PDB entry 9CM3 | electron microscopy, 3.06 A resolution | chains A and B of the 5 polymer chains in the assembly

== Chain A ==
Protein: Guanine nucleotide-binding protein G(q) subunit alpha
Organism: Homo sapiens
Amino-acid sequence (246 residues; row label = number of the first residue in the row):
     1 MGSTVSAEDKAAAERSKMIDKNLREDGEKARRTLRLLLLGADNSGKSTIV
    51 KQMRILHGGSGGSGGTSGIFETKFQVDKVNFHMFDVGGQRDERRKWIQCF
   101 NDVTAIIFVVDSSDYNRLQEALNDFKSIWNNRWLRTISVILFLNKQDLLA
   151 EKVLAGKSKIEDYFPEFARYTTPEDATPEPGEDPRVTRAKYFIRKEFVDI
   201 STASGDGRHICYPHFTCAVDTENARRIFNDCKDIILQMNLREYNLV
Unresolved in the structure: 1-4, 52-67

== Chain B ==
Protein: Guanine nucleotide-binding protein G(I)/G(S)/G(T) subunit beta-1
Organism: Homo sapiens
Reference sequence: P62873 (GBB1_HUMAN); numbering as in UniProt (aligned over 2-340)
Amino-acid sequence (376 residues; each row starts with the number of its first residue; numbers below 1 keep their minus sign (Met-9 is residue -9)):
    -9 MHHHHHHGSSGSELDQLRQEAEQLKNQIRDARKACADATLSQITNNIDPV
    41 GRIQMRTRRTLRGHLAKIYAMHWGTDSRLLVSASQDGKLIIWDSYTTNKV
    91 HAIPLRSSWVMTCAYAPSGNYVACGGLDNICSIYNLKTREGNVRVSRELA
   141 GHTGYLSCCRFLDDNQIVTSSGDTTCALWDIETGQQTTTFTGHTGDVMSL
   191 SLAPDTRLFVSGACDASAKLWDVREGMCRQTFTGHESDINAICFFPNGNA
   241 FATGSDDATCRLFDLRADQELMTYSHDNIICGITSVSFSKSGRLLLAGYD
   291 DFNCNVWDALKADRAGVLAGHDNRVSCLGVTDDGMAVATGSWDSFLKIWN
   341 GSSGGGGSGGGGSSGVSGWRLFKKIS
Unresolved in the structure: -9 to 2, 344-366
Differences from the reference sequence: initiating methionine (-9); expression tag (-8 to 1, 341-366)
Swiss-Prot annotation at these positions:
  - modified residue: Ser2 (N-acetylserine), His266 (Phosphohistidine)

== Chain A / chain B interface ==
Pairs across the interface - 47 pairs, chain A then chain B:
  Ala13(A) - Asn88(B)
  Arg15(A) - Val90(B)  hydrogen bond (side chain-backbone)
  Arg15(A) - His91(B)
  Ser16(A) - Asn88(B)  hydrogen bond
  Ser16(A) - Lys89(B)
  Ile19(A) - Lys89(B)
  Ile19(A) - Ala92(B)  hydrophobic
  Asp20(A) - Lys89(B)  salt bridge
  Leu23(A) - Gly53(B)
  Leu23(A) - Leu55(B)
  Leu23(A) - Lys78(B)
  Leu23(A) - Ile80(B)  hydrophobic
  Leu23(A) - Ala92(B)  hydrophobic
  Asp26(A) - Lys78(B)  salt bridge
  Gly27(A) - Leu55(B)
  Arg35(A) - Trp99(B)
  Gly68(A) - Leu117(B)
  Gly68(A) - Asn119(B)
  Ile69(A) - Trp99(B)
  Ile69(A) - Leu117(B)  hydrophobic
  Phe84(A) - Trp99(B)  hydrophobic
  Val86(A) - Leu117(B)  hydrophobic
  Gln89(A) - Leu117(B)  hydrogen bond (side chain-backbone)
  Gln89(A) - Asn119(B)  hydrogen bond
  Gln89(A) - Tyr145(B)
  Lys95(A) - Tyr145(B)
  Lys95(A) - Met188(B)
  Lys95(A) - Cys204(B)
  Lys95(A) - Asp228(B)
  Lys95(A) - Asn230(B)  hydrogen bond
  Lys95(A) - Asp246(B)  salt bridge
  Trp96(A) - Leu117(B)  hydrophobic
  Trp96(A) - Tyr145(B)
  Gln98(A) - Tyr59(B)
  Gln98(A) - Arg314(B)
  Gln98(A) - Trp332(B)
  Cys99(A) - Lys57(B)  hydrogen bond (backbone-side chain)
  Cys99(A) - Tyr59(B)
  Cys99(A) - Gln75(B)
  Cys99(A) - Met101(B)  hydrophobic
  Phe100(A) - Trp99(B)  hydrophobic
  Phe100(A) - Leu117(B)  hydrophobic
  Asn101(A) - Trp332(B)
  Arg132(A) - Asp246(B)  salt bridge
  Trp133(A) - Asp290(B)
  Trp133(A) - Arg314(B)
  Trp133(A) - Trp332(B)  hydrophobic
Also at the interface, not in a pair above, chain A (27 interface residues in all): Asp9, Ala12, Gly88, Arg94, Asp102
Also at the interface, not in a pair above, chain B (31 interface residues in all): Asp76, Thr86, Asp118, Thr143, Gly144, Asp186

== Summary ==
The interface between chain A and chain B involves 27 residues on one side and 31 on the other; the contacts
include 6 hydrogen bonds and 4 salt bridges. Polar pairs include Asp20(A)-Lys89(B), Asp26(A)-Lys78(B) and
Lys95(A)-Asp246(B).
Chain A is Guanine nucleotide-binding protein G(q) subunit alpha and chain B is Guanine nucleotide-binding
protein G(I)/G(S)/G(T) subunit beta-1, both from Homo sapiens; the structure, Cryo-EM structure of Gq-coupled
FFA2 in complex with TUG-1375 and compound 187, was determined by electron microscopy, deposited together with
9CLW, 9CM7 and 9NS9.
